Entry 7DUH (X-ray diffraction, 3.75 A resolution); this record covers chains A and O of the 23 polymer chains in the assembly.

[Chain A]
Molecule: 30S Ribosomal RNA rRNA
From: Thermus thermophilus HB8
Sequence (1522 nucleotides; numbered 0 to 1544 plus 19 insertion-coded residues; 42 numbers in that range are skipped by the numbering (no residue carries them; nothing is unmodelled there); the number before each row is that of its first residue; a row labelled like 190A-190L holds insertion residues (190A, then the next letters in order); numbering starts at 0):
     0 UUUGUUGGAGAGUCUGAUCCUGGCUCAGGGUGAACGCUGGCGGCGUGCCU
    50 AAGACAUGCAAGUCGUGCGGG
    73 CCGCGGGGUUUU
    88 ACUCCG
    95 UGGUC
   101 AGCGGCGGACGGGUGAGUAACGCGUGGGU
  129A G
   130 ACCUACCCGGAAGAGGGGGACAACCCGGGGAAACUCGGGCUAAUCCCCCA
   180 UGUGGACCCGC
190A-190L CCCUUGGGGUGU
   191 GUCCAAAGGGCUUU
   216 GCCCGCUUCCGGAUGGGCCCGCGUCCCAUCAGCUAGUUGGUGGGGUAAUG
   266 GCCCACCAAGGCGACGACGGGUAGCCGGUCUGAGAGGAUGGCCGGCCACA
   316 GGGGCACUGAGACACGGGCCCCACUCCUACGGGAGGCAGCAGUUAGGAAU
   366 CUUCCGCAAUGGGCGCAAGCCUGACGGAGCGACGCCGCUUGGAGGAAGAA
   416 GCCCUUCGGGGUGUAAACUCCUGAA
   442 CCCGGGACGAAACCCCCGACGA
   474 GGGGACUGACGGUACCGGG
   494 GUAAUAGCGCCGGCCAACUCCGUGCCAGCAGCCGCGGUAAUACGGAGGGC
   544 GCGAGCGUUACCCGGAUUCACUGGGCGUAAAGGGCGUGUAGGCGGCCUGG
   594 GGCGUCCCAUGUGAAAGACCACGGCUCAACCGUGGGGGAGCGUGGGAUAC
   644 GCUCAGGCUAGACGGUGGGAGAGGGUGGUGGAAUUCCCGGAGUAGCGGUG
   694 AAAUGCGCAGAUACCGGGAGGAACGCCGAUGGCGAAGGCAGCCACCUGGU
   744 CCACCCGUGACGCUGAGGCGCGAAAGCGUGGGGAGCAAACCGGAUUAGAU
   794 ACCCGGGUAGUCCACGCCCUAAACGAUGCGCGCUAGGUCUCUGGGUCU
   848 CCUGGGGGCCGAAGCUAACGCGUUAAGCGCGCCGCCUGGGGAGUACGGCC
   898 GCAAGGCUGAAACUCAAAGGAAUUGACGGGGGCCCGCACAAGCGGUGGAG
   948 CAUGUGGUUUAAUUCGAAGXAACGCGAAGAACCUUACCAGGCCUUGACAU
   998 GCUAGG
 1003A G
  1004 AACCCGGGUGAAAGCCUGGGGUGCCCC
1030A-1030D GCGA
  1031 GGGGAGCCCUAGCACAGGUGCUGCAUGGCCGUCGUCAGCUCGUGCCGUGA
  1081 GGUGUUGGGUUAAGUCCCGCAACGAGCGCAACCCCCGCCGUUAGUUGCCA
  1131 GCGGUUCGGCCGGGCACUCUAACGGGACUGCCCGCGAAA
  1171 GCGGGAGGAAGGAGGGGACGACGUCUGGUCAGCAUGGCCCUUACGGCCUG
  1221 GGCGACACACGUGCUACAAUGCCCACUACAAAGCGAUGCCACCCGGCAAC
  1271 GGGGAGCUAAUCGCAAAAAGGUGGGCCCAGUUCGGAUUGGGGUCUGCAAC
  1321 CCGACCCCAUGAAGCCGGAAUCGCUAGUAAUCGCGGAUCAG
 1361A C
  1362 CAUGCCGCGGUGAAUACGUUCCCGGGCCUUGUACACACXGCCXGUXACGC
  1412 CAUGGGAGCGGGCUCUACCCGAAGUCGCCGGG
  1446 AGCCUACGGG
  1459 CAGGCGCCGAGGGUAGGGCCCGUGACUGGGGCGAAGUCGUAACAAGGUAG
  1509 CUGUACCGGAAGGUGCGGCUGGAUCCACUCCUUUCU
Disordered / not traced: 0-4, 1534-1538
Modified / non-standard residues: PSU (pseudouridine-5'-monophosphate) at position 516, 7MG (7N-methyl-8-hydroguanosine-5'-monophosphate) at position 527, M2G (N2-dimethylguanosine-5'-monophosphate) at position 966, 5MC (5-methylcytidine-5'-monophosphate) at position 967, 2MG (2N-methylguanosine-5'-monophosphate) at position 1207, 5MC (5-methylcytidine-5'-monophosphate) at position 1400, 4OC (4n,o2'-methylcytidine-5'-monophosphate) at position 1402, 5MC (5-methylcytidine-5'-monophosphate) at position 1404, 5MC (5-methylcytidine-5'-monophosphate) at position 1407, UR3 (3-methyluridine-5'-monophoshate) at position 1498, MA6 (6N-dimethyladenosine-5'-monophoshate) at position 1518, MA6 (6N-dimethyladenosine-5'-monophoshate) at position 1519, PSU (pseudouridine-5'-monophosphate) at position 1540, PSU (pseudouridine-5'-monophosphate) at position 1541
Bound ions: Mg2+ site 1 near G21 (its only coordinating residue here); Mg2+ site 2 near G38 (its only coordinating residue here); Mg2+ site 3: G46, G394; Mg2+ site 4 near C48 (its only coordinating residue here); Mg2+ site 5: A59, U387; Mg2+ site 6: G61, G105; Mg2+ site 7 near U98 (its only coordinating residue here); Mg2+ site 8 near G107 (its only coordinating residue here); Mg2+ site 9: A109, G331; Mg2+ site 10 near G111 (its only coordinating residue here); Mg2+ site 11 near G117 (its only coordinating residue here); Mg2+ site 12: C121, G124, U125; 97 more Mg2+ sites not listed
Ligand contacts: HJO (N-[(1R,2R,3R,4S,5S)-4-[(2R,3R,6S)-6-(aminomethyl)-3-azanyl-oxan-2-yl]oxy-5-azanyl-2-[(2R,3R,4R)-5-methyl-4-(methylamino)-3,5-bis(oxidanyl)oxan-2-yl]oxy-3-oxidanyl-cyclohexyl]ethanamide): 5MC_1404, G1405, U1406, 5MC_1407, A1408, C1409, G1491, A1493, G1494, U1495, C1496, G1497

[Chain O]
Molecule: 30S ribosomal protein S15
From: Thermus thermophilus HB8
Reference sequence: Q5SJ76 (RS15_THET8); residues 1-89 here = UniProt positions 1-89
Chain sequence (89 residues; row label = number of the first residue in the row):
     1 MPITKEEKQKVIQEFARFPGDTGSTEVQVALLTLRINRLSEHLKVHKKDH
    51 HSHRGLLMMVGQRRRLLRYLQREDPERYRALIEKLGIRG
Disordered / not traced: 1, 89

[Chain A / chain O interface]
Pairs across the interface (69; chain A residue first):
  G579(A) with Arg54(O), hydrogen bond to the phosphate
  U580(A) with Arg54(O), salt bridge to the phosphate; Leu57(O), sugar contact; Met58(O), sugar contact
  G581(A) with Gly61(O), phosphate contact; Arg64(O), phosphate contact; Arg65(O), salt bridge to the phosphate
  U582(A) with Arg64(O), salt bridge to the phosphate; Arg68(O), salt bridge to the phosphate
  A583(A) with Arg68(O), salt bridge to the phosphate
  C656(A) with Gln28(O), hydrogen bond to the sugar
  G657(A) with Thr22(O), hydrogen bond to the sugar; Gly23(O), sugar contact; Gln28(O), sugar contact; Leu31(O), phosphate contact
  G658(A) with Lys8(O), phosphate contact; Ile12(O), phosphate contact; Thr22(O), sugar contact; Leu31(O), phosphate contact
  U659(A) with Lys8(O), salt bridge to the phosphate; Gln9(O), phosphate contact; Ile12(O), phosphate contact
  G660(A) with Lys5(O), phosphate contact
  G666(A) with Ser52(O), base contact
  G667(A) with Asp49(O), hydrogen bond to the sugar; His50(O), sugar contact; His51(O), sugar contact
  G668(A) with His46(O), sugar contact; Lys48(O), sugar contact; Asp49(O), sugar contact
  U669(A) with His46(O), sugar contact; Lys48(O), salt bridge to the phosphate
  A728(A) with His51(O), base contact; Arg54(O), salt bridge to the phosphate
  A729(A) with His51(O), hydrogen bond to the base
  G730(A) with His51(O), hydrogen bond to the base
  C739(A) with Pro2(O), phosphate contact; His42(O), hydrogen bond to the sugar
  U740(A) with Pro2(O), phosphate contact; His42(O), sugar contact; Ser52(O), hydrogen bond to the sugar
  G741(A) with Arg35(O), salt bridge to the phosphate; Leu39(O), sugar contact; His51(O), sugar contact; Ser52(O), sugar contact; Gly55(O), phosphate contact
  G742(A) with Arg35(O), salt bridge to the phosphate; Met58(O), sugar contact
  C749(A) with Thr22(O), base contact
  G750(A) with Asp21(O), hydrogen bond to the sugar; Thr22(O), hydrogen bond to the sugar; Gly23(O), hydrogen bond to the base; Gln28(O), base contact
  U751(A) with Gly23(O), sugar contact; Ser24(O), sugar contact; Thr25(O), hydrogen bond to the sugar
  G752(A) with Tyr69(O), sugar contact
  A753(A) with Tyr69(O), hydrogen bond to the phosphate
  C754(A) with Arg65(O), sugar contact; Leu66(O), sugar contact; Tyr69(O), sugar contact; Arg72(O), salt bridge to the phosphate
  G755(A) with Arg65(O), phosphate contact
  C756(A) with Arg65(O), salt bridge to the phosphate
  G763(A) with His53(O), sugar contact
  C764(A) with His50(O), phosphate contact
  G765(A) with His50(O), phosphate contact
  A807(A) with Lys48(O), salt bridge to the phosphate
  C808(A) with Lys48(O), salt bridge to the phosphate
Also at the interface, not in a pair above, chain A (35 interface residues in all): G727
Also at the interface, not in a pair above, chain O (38 interface residues in all): Phe18, Arg38, Met59, Gln62, Glu73

[Overview]
The interface between chain A and chain O involves 35 residues on one side and 38 on the other, with 13
hydrogen bonds and 14 salt bridges. Polar pairs include A729(A)-His51(O), G730(A)-His51(O) and
G750(A)-Gly23(O). Chain A binds compound HJO.
Here chain A is 30S Ribosomal RNA rRNA and chain O is 30S ribosomal protein S15, both from Thermus
thermophilus HB8. Entry 7DUH (Crystal structure of the Thermus thermophilus (HB8) 30S ribosomal subunit with
mRNA and cognate transfer RNA ...) was determined by X-ray diffraction.
